5H6R - chains A and B of the 3 polymer chains in the assembly; structure by X-ray diffraction, 2.60 A resolution.

[Chain A]
Name: Lysine-specific histone demethylase 1A
From: Homo sapiens
Notes: EC 1.-.-.-
UniProtKB: O60341 (KDM1A_HUMAN); numbering as in UniProt (aligned over 172-833)
Sequence (669 residues; numbered 165 to 833; the number before each row is that of its first residue):
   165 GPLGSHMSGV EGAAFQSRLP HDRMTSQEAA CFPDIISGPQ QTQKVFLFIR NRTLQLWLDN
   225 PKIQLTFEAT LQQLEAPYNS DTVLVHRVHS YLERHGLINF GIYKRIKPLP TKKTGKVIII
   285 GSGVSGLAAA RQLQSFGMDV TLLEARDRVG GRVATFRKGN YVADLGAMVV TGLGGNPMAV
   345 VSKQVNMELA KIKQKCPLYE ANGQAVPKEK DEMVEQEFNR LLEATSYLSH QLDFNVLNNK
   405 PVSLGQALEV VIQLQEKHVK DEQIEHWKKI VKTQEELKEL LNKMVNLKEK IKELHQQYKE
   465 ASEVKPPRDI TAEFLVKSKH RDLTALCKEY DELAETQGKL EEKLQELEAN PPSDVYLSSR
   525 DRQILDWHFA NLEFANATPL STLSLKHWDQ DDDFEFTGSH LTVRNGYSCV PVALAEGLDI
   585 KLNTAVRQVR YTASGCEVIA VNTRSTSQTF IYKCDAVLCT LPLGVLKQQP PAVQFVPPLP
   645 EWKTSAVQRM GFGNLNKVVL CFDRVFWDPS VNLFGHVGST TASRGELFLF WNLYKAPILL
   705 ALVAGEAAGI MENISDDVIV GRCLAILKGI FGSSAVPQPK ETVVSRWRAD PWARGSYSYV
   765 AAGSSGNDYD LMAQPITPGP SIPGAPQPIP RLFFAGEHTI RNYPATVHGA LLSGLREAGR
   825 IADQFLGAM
Disordered / not traced: 165-171
Construct notes: expression tag (165-171)
Small-molecule neighbours: FAD (flavin-adenine dinucleotide): Ile284, Gly285, Ser286, Gly287, Val288, Ser289, Gly290, Leu307, Glu308, Ala309, Arg310, Gly314, Gly315, Arg316, Val317, Leu329, Gly330, Ala331, Met332, Val333, Thr588, Ala589, Val590, Thr624, Leu625, Pro626, Val629, Val637, Leu659, Lys661, Trp751, Trp756, Ser760, Tyr761, Gly800, Glu801, Ala809, Thr810, Val811, His812, Ala814

[Chain B]
Name: REST corepressor 1
From: Homo sapiens
UniProtKB: Q9UKL0 (RCOR1_HUMAN); residues 308-440 here = UniProt positions 308-440
Sequence (140 residues; each row starts with the number of its first residue):
   301 GSSGSASRKP PKGMFLSQED VEAVSANATA ATTVLRQLDM ELVSVKRQIQ NIKQTNSALK
   361 EKLDGGIEPY RLPEVIQKCN ARWTTEEQLL AVQAIRKYGR DFQAISDVIG NKSVVQVKNF
   421 FVNYRRRFNI DEVLQEWEAE
Disordered / not traced: 301-308
Construct notes: expression tag (301-307)

[How chain A and chain B interact]
Contacting residue pairs - 101 pairs, chain A then chain B:
  Glu381(A) - Met314(B)
  Arg384(A) - Pro311(B)
  Arg384(A) - Lys312(B)  hydrogen bond (side chain-backbone)
  Arg384(A) - Gly313(B)
  Arg384(A) - Met314(B)
  Leu385(A) - Met314(B)  hydrophobic
  Glu387(A) - Pro311(B)
  Ala388(A) - Met314(B)  hydrophobic
  Ala388(A) - Leu316(B)  hydrophobic
  Tyr391(A) - Lys309(B)
  Tyr391(A) - Pro310(B)
  Tyr391(A) - Leu316(B)  hydrophobic
  Leu392(A) - Val321(B)  hydrophobic
  Leu396(A) - Gln318(B)
  Phe398(A) - Val321(B)  hydrophobic
  Phe398(A) - Ser325(B)
  Leu401(A) - Ser325(B)
  Val415(A) - Leu316(B)  hydrophobic
  Gln417(A) - Val324(B)
  Gln417(A) - Ala331(B)
  Gln417(A) - Leu335(B)
  Leu418(A) - Phe315(B)
  Leu418(A) - Leu316(B)  hydrophobic
  Leu418(A) - Asp320(B)
  Leu418(A) - Val321(B)  hydrophobic
  Leu418(A) - Val324(B)  hydrophobic
  Gln419(A) - Gly313(B)
  Gln419(A) - Met314(B)
  Gln419(A) - Phe315(B)  hydrogen bond (side chain-backbone)
  Gln419(A) - Leu316(B)
  Glu420(A) - Leu335(B)
  Lys421(A) - Asp320(B)  salt bridge
  Lys421(A) - Val334(B)
  Lys421(A) - Leu335(B)
  Lys421(A) - Leu338(B)
  His422(A) - Phe315(B)
  Lys424(A) - Leu335(B)
  Lys424(A) - Asp339(B)  salt bridge
  Asp425(A) - Leu338(B)
  Gln427(A) - Leu342(B)
  Ile428(A) - Leu338(B)
  Ile428(A) - Leu342(B)
  Trp431(A) - Leu342(B)
  Trp431(A) - Val345(B)
  Trp431(A) - Ile349(B)  hydrophobic
  Ile434(A) - Ile349(B)  hydrophobic
  Val435(A) - Val345(B)
  Val435(A) - Gln348(B)
  Val435(A) - Ile349(B)  hydrophobic
  Gln438(A) - Ile352(B)
  Gln438(A) - Lys353(B)
  Gln438(A) - Asn356(B)  hydrogen bond
  Glu439(A) - Gln348(B)  hydrogen bond
  Glu439(A) - Ile352(B)
  Leu441(A) - Asn356(B)
  Lys442(A) - Thr355(B)
  Lys442(A) - Asn356(B)
  Leu445(A) - Asn356(B)
  Leu445(A) - Leu359(B)  hydrophobic
  Leu445(A) - Leu363(B)  hydrophobic
  Asn446(A) - Leu359(B)
  Met448(A) - Leu363(B)
  Val449(A) - Leu359(B)
  Val449(A) - Leu363(B)  hydrophobic
  Lys452(A) - Lys362(B)  hydrogen bond (side chain-backbone)
  Lys452(A) - Leu363(B)
  Lys452(A) - Asp364(B)
  Lys452(A) - Gly366(B)
  Ile455(A) - Tyr370(B)  hydrophobic
  Lys456(A) - Tyr370(B)
  His459(A) - Pro369(B)
  His459(A) - Tyr370(B)
  Tyr462(A) - Leu372(B)  hydrophobic
  Ile474(A) - Glu386(B)
  Ile474(A) - Leu389(B)  hydrophobic
  Ile474(A) - Gln393(B)  hydrogen bond (backbone-side chain)
  Thr475(A) - Gln393(B)
  Phe478(A) - Leu390(B)  hydrophobic
  Phe478(A) - Gln393(B)
  Phe478(A) - Ala394(B)
  Phe478(A) - Lys397(B)
  Phe478(A) - Val408(B)  hydrophobic
  Lys481(A) - Leu390(B)
  Lys481(A) - Val408(B)
  Lys481(A) - Ile409(B)
  Ser482(A) - Tyr398(B)  hydrogen bond (backbone-side chain)
  His484(A) - Leu372(B)
  Arg485(A) - Tyr398(B)
  Arg485(A) - Asp401(B)  salt bridge
  Arg485(A) - Ala404(B)
  Arg485(A) - Asp407(B)
  Asp486(A) - Lys397(B)
  Asp486(A) - Tyr398(B)  hydrogen bond
  Leu487(A) - Tyr370(B)
  Leu487(A) - Leu372(B)  hydrophobic
  Cys491(A) - Ile367(B)  hydrophobic
  Tyr494(A) - Leu363(B)
  Tyr494(A) - Gly366(B)
  Tyr494(A) - Ile367(B)  hydrophobic
  Asp495(A) - Arg371(B)  salt bridge
  Tyr520(A) - Met314(B)
Interface residues without a listed pair, chain A (52 interface residues in all): Lys432, Glu477
Interface residues without a listed pair, chain B (50 interface residues in all): Lys346, Pro373

[In short]
52 residues of chain A face 50 of chain B across their interface; the contacts include 8 hydrogen bonds and 4
salt bridges. Polar pairs include Lys421(A)-Asp320(B), Lys424(A)-Asp339(B) and Arg485(A)-Asp401(B). Chain A
binds flavin-adenine dinucleotide.
Chain A is Lysine-specific histone demethylase 1A and chain B is REST corepressor 1, both from Homo sapiens;
the structure, Crystal structure of LSD1-CoREST in complex with peptide 13, was determined by X-ray
diffraction, deposited together with 5H6Q and 5X60.
